8RJW - chains C and D of the 10 polymer chains in the assembly; structure by electron microscopy, 2.30 A resolution.

# Chain C (and D)
Protein: DNA repair protein RAD52 homolog
From: Homo sapiens
Notes: chain D of this document is another copy of the same molecule, construct and numbering; everything in this record applies to it too
UniProtKB: P43351 (RAD52_HUMAN); residues 1-418 here = UniProt positions 1-418
Sequence (418 residues; each row starts with the number of its first residue):
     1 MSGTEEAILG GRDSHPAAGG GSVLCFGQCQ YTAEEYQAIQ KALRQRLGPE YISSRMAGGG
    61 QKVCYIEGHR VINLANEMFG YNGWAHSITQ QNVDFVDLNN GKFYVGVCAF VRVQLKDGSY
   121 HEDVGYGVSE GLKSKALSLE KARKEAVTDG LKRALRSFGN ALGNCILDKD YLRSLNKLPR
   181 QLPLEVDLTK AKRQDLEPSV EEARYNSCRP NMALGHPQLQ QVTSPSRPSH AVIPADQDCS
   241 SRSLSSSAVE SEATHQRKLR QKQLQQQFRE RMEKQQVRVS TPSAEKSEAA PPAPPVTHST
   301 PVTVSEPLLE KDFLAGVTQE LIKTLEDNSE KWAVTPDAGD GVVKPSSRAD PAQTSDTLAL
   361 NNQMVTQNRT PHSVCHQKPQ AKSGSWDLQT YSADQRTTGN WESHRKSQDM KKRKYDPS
Disordered / not traced: 1-24, 179-418 (chain D: 1-24, 58-60, 205-418)
Metal / ion sites: Mg2+ near E140 (its only coordinating residue here)
Swiss-Prot annotation at these positions:
  - DNA-binding region: K152 to R156
  - modified residue: Y104 (Phosphotyrosine), S199 (Phosphoserine), T318 (Phosphothreonine), T335 (Phosphothreonine)
  - mutagenesis: R55 (R55A: Abolishes ssDNA-binding), Y65 (Y65A: Moderately defective in both ss and dsDNA-binding), K152 (K152A: Abolishes ssDNA-binding), R153 (R153A: Moderately defective in both ss and dsDNA-binding), R156 (R156A: Moderately defective in both ss and dsDNA-binding)
What the authors report for this chain:
  - Mg2+ coordination: E140, D149
  - binding site for ssDNA: R55, K152

# Chain C / chain D interface
Contacting residue pairs - 89 pairs, chain C then chain D:
  G27(C) - C25(D)
  Y31(C) - Y81(D)
  Y31(C) - N82(D)
  E35(C) - A203(D)
  E35(C) - R204(D)
  Y36(C) - G80(D)
  Y36(C) - Y81(D)  hydrophobic
  Y36(C) - N82(D)
  I39(C) - Y81(D)  hydrophobic
  Q40(C) - N76(D)
  Q40(C) - G80(D)
  Q40(C) - Y81(D)  hydrogen bond (side chain-backbone)
  L43(C) - Y81(D)  hydrophobic
  R44(C) - E77(D)  salt bridge
  Q45(C) - K190(D)
  Q45(C) - K192(D)
  Q45(C) - E197(D)
  R46(C) - V186(D)
  R46(C) - A191(D)
  R46(C) - K192(D)  hydrogen bond (backbone-backbone)
  L47(C) - K192(D)
  G48(C) - A191(D)
  G48(C) - K192(D)  hydrogen bond (backbone-backbone)
  P49(C) - R193(D)
  E50(C) - R193(D)  salt bridge
  Y51(C) - Q194(D)
  Y51(C) - D195(D)  hydrogen bond
  L74(C) - K192(D)
  L74(C) - D195(D)
  E77(C) - D195(D)
  E77(C) - L196(D)
  E77(C) - R204(D)  hydrogen bond (backbone-side chain)
  M78(C) - K192(D)
  M78(C) - V200(D)
  M78(C) - R204(D)  hydrogen bond (backbone-side chain)
  F79(C) - R204(D)
  D94(C) - L139(D)
  D94(C) - R143(D)  salt bridge
  F95(C) - K135(D)
  D97(C) - K135(D)  salt bridge
  C108(C) - R143(D)
  F110(C) - Q91(D)
  L115(C) - Y81(D)  hydrophobic
  D117(C) - C25(D)
  D117(C) - F26(D)
  D117(C) - N82(D)
  G118(C) - F26(D)
  S119(C) - Y81(D)
  S119(C) - W84(D)  hydrogen bond (side chain-backbone)
  Y120(C) - A85(D)
  Y120(C) - H86(D)  hydrogen bond (backbone-backbone)
  Y120(C) - S87(D)
  Y120(C) - Q114(D)
  H121(C) - W84(D)
  H121(C) - H86(D)  hydrogen bond
  E122(C) - H86(D)  hydrogen bond (backbone-backbone)
  E122(C) - S87(D)  hydrogen bond
  E122(C) - I88(D)  hydrogen bond (side chain-backbone)
  D123(C) - V147(D)
  V124(C) - R143(D)
  V124(C) - K144(D)
  Y126(C) - A136(D)
  Y126(C) - L139(D)
  Y126(C) - E140(D)
  V128(C) - A136(D)  hydrophobic
  V128(C) - E140(D)
  E130(C) - S134(D)
  D149(C) - E140(D)
  D149(C) - K144(D)  salt bridge
  R153(C) - K144(D)
  R153(C) - T148(D)
  S157(C) - I72(D)
  S157(C) - N76(D)  hydrogen bond (backbone-side chain)
  S157(C) - H86(D)
  F158(C) - N76(D)
  N160(C) - N73(D)
  N164(C) - H69(D)
  N164(C) - I72(D)
  L167(C) - H69(D)
  D168(C) - H69(D)  salt bridge
  D170(C) - L184(D)
  D170(C) - E185(D)
  D170(C) - V186(D)  hydrogen bond (side chain-backbone)
  Y171(C) - V186(D)  hydrophobic
  Y171(C) - L188(D)  hydrophobic
  R173(C) - L184(D)  hydrogen bond (side chain-backbone)
  S174(C) - V186(D)
  S174(C) - L188(D)
  L175(C) - L188(D)  hydrophobic
Interface residues without a listed pair, chain C (60 interface residues in all): Q28, Q30, E34, A38, A42, N73, G80, V105, G159, K177, L178
Interface residues without a listed pair, chain D (44 interface residues in all): R112, P183, S199

# Overview
The interface between chain C and chain D involves 60 residues on one side and 44 on the other; the contacts
include 15 hydrogen bonds and 6 salt bridges. Polar contacts include R44(C)-E77(D), E50(C)-R193(D) and
D94(C)-R143(D). The paper reports a binding site for ssDNA at R55(C) and K152(C); Mg2+ coordination by E140(C)
and D149(C).
Chain C and chain D are both DNA repair protein RAD52 homolog (Homo sapiens); the structure, Human RAD52 open
ring - ssDNA complex, was determined by electron microscopy, deposited together with 8RIL, 8RJ3 and 8RK2.
